PDB entry 9JR5 | X-ray diffraction, 3.41 A resolution | chains E and A

[Chain E]
Protein: Spike glycoprotein
From: Pangolin coronavirus
UniProtKB: A0A7D6TQ96 (A0A7D6TQ96_9BETC); residues 333-517 here correspond to UniProt positions 329-513 (UniProt number = residue number - 4)
Amino-acid sequence (185 residues; each row starts with the number of its first residue):
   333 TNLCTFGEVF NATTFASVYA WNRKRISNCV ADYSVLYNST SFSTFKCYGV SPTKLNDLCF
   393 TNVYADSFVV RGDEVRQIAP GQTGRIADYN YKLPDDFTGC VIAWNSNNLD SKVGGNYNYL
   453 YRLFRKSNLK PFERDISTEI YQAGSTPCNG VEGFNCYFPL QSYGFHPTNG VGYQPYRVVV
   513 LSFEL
Unresolved in the structure: 333-336
Differences from the reference sequence: conflict Thr337 (Pro333 in A0A7D6TQ96)
Disulfides: Cys361-Cys391, Cys480-Cys488
Glycans and other covalent adducts: N-acetylglucosamine (NAG) linked to Asn343

[Chain A]
Protein: Angiotensin-converting enzyme
From: Petaurus norfolcensis
Notes: EC 3.4.-.-
UniProtKB: A0A8D2KIZ1 (A0A8D2KIZ1_UROPR); the author numbering skips numbers that UniProt does not, so the offset changes along the chain: 19-608 = UniProt 19-608; 610-616 = UniProt 609-615
Amino-acid sequence (598 residues; each row starts with the number of its first residue; note: 1 number in that range is skipped by the numbering (no residue carries it; nothing is unmodelled there)):
    18 PSTIEELAKT FLDKFNQEAE DLDHQRSLAA WNYNTNITKE NTEKMNEAEA KWSAFYEEQS
    78 KLAKDYPLQE IQNFTLKRQL QALQQSGSSA LSANKREQLN TILNTMSTIY STGKVCNPKK
   138 PQECLLLEPG LDEIMANSTD YSERLWVWEG WRSEVGKQLR PLYEEYVVLK NEMARANNYE
   198 DYGDYWRGDY EAEGADGYGY NRNQLIEDVE RTFAEIKPLY EHLHAYVRAK LMNTYPSYIS
   258 PTGCLPAHLL GDMWGRFWTN LYSLTVPFPE KPNIDVTDAM INQNWNAVRI FKEAEKFFVS
   318 VGLPNMTQGF WENSMLTEPT DGRKVVCHPT AWDLQKGDFR IKMCTKVTMD NFLTAHHEMG
   378 HIQYDMAYAM QPYLLRNGAN EGFHEAVGEI MSLSASTPKH LKSIGLLPSD FREDNETEIN
   438 FLLKQALTIV GTLPFTYMLE KWRWMVFKGE IPKDQWMKKW WEMKREIVGV MEPVPHDETY
   498 CDPAALYHVS NDFSFIRYYT RTIYQFQFQE ALCQAAKHEG PLHKCDISNS TEAGQKLLNM
   558 LRLGKSKPWT LALENVVGAR NMDVRPLLNY FEPLFGWLKD QNRNSFVGWN T
   610 DWSPYTD
Unresolved in the structure: 610-615
Differences from the reference sequence: expression tag (18)
Disulfides: Cys344-Cys361, Cys530-Cys542
Glycans and other covalent adducts: N-acetylglucosamine (NAG) linked to Asn53, Asn322, Asn546

[How chain E and chain A interact]
Pairs across the interface (27):
  Arg417(E) - Gln34(A)
  Tyr449(E) - Gln42(A)
  Tyr453(E) - Gln34(A)
  Phe456(E) - Thr27(A)
  Phe456(E) - Lys31(A)
  Ala475(E) - Ser19(A)  hydrogen bond (backbone-side chain)
  Phe486(E) - Asp82(A)
  Phe486(E) - Tyr83(A)
  Asn487(E) - Leu24(A)
  Asn487(E) - Tyr83(A)  hydrogen bond
  Tyr489(E) - Thr27(A)
  Tyr489(E) - Phe28(A)  hydrogen bond (side chain-backbone)
  Tyr489(E) - Lys31(A)
  Tyr489(E) - Tyr83(A)
  Gln493(E) - Lys31(A)  hydrogen bond
  Ser494(E) - Asp38(A)
  His498(E) - His41(A)
  His498(E) - Leu45(A)
  Thr500(E) - Asn330(A)
  Thr500(E) - Asp355(A)  hydrogen bond
  Thr500(E) - Arg357(A)  hydrogen bond
  Asn501(E) - His41(A)
  Gly502(E) - Lys353(A)
  Gly502(E) - Gly354(A)
  Gly502(E) - Asp355(A)
  Tyr505(E) - Glu37(A)  hydrogen bond
  Tyr505(E) - Lys353(A)
Interface residues without a listed pair, chain E (20 interface residues in all): Asp405, Leu455, Gly476, Glu484, Gly496
Interface residues without a listed pair, chain A (22 interface residues in all): Asp30, Leu79, Gln352, Met387

[Overview]
The interface between chain E and chain A involves 20 residues on one side and 22 on the other, with 7
hydrogen bonds. Polar contacts include Ala475(E)-Ser19(A), Asn487(E)-Tyr83(A) and Tyr489(E)-Phe28(A).
Covalently linked N-acetylglucosamine: at Asn343(E). Covalently linked N-acetylglucosamine: at Asn53(A),
Asn322(A) and Asn546(A).
Here chain E is Spike glycoprotein (Pangolin coronavirus) and chain A is Angiotensin-converting enzyme
(Petaurus norfolcensis). Entry 9JR5 (Crystal structure of PCoV-GD receptor-binding domain complexed with
squirrel ACE2) was determined by X-ray diffraction (same publication as 9JR4, 9JR7, 9JRC and 9KUD).
